Entry 1W6S (X-ray diffraction, 1.20 A resolution); this record covers chains A and C of the 4 polymer chains in the assembly.

Chain A:
Name: Methanol dehydrogenase subunit 1
From: Methylobacterium extorquens
Notes: EC 1.1.99.8
UniProt: P16027 (DHM1_METEX); residues 1-599 here correspond to UniProt positions 28-626 (UniProt number = residue number + 27)
Sequence (599 residues; row label = number of the first residue in the row):
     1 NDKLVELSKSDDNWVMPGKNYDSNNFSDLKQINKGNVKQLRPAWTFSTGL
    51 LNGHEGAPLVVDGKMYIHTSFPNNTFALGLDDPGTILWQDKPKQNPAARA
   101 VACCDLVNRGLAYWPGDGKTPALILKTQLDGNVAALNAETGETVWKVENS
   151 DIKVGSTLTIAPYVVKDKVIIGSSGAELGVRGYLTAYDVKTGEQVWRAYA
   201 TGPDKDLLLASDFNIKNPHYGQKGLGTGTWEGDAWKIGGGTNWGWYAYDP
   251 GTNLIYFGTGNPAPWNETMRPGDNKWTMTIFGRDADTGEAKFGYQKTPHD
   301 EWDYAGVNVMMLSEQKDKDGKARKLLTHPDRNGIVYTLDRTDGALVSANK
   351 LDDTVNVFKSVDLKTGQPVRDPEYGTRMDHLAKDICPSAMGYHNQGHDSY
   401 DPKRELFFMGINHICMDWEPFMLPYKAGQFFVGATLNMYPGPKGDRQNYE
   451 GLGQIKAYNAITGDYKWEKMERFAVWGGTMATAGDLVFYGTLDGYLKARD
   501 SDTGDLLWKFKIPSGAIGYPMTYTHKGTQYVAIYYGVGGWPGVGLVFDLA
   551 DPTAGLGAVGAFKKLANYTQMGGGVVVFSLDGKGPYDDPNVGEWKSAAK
Disordered / not traced: 597-599
Sequence notes: conflict K426 (Arg453 in P16027)
Curated features (UniProtKB/Swiss-Prot):
  - active site: D303 (Proton acceptor)
  - binding site (Ca(2+)): E177, N261
Cystine bridges: C103-C104, C386-C415
Ion coordination: Ca2+: E177, N261 (together with pyrroloquinoline quinone)
Small-molecule neighbours: pyrroloquinoline quinone (PQQ): E55, C103, C104, V107, R109, T159, S174, G175, A176, E177, T241, W243, N261, D303, A305, R331, N394, Q395, W476, G539, W540, P541
What the authors report for this chain:
  - catalytic residues: D303 (citing earlier work)
  - binding site for pyrroloquinoline quinone: C103, C104, W243
  - contacts within the chain: N261-D303 (hydrogen bond)
  - Ca2+ coordination: E177

Chain C:
Name: Methanol dehydrogenase subunit 1
From: Methylobacterium extorquens
Notes: EC 1.1.99.8
UniProt: P16027 (DHM1_METEX); residues 2001-2599 here correspond to UniProt positions 28-626 (UniProt number = residue number - 1973)
Sequence (599 residues; row label = number of the first residue in the row):
  2001 NDKLVELSKSDDNWVMPGKNYDSNNFSDLKQINKGNVKQLRPAWTFSTGL
  2051 LNGHEGAPLVVDGKMYIHTSFPNNTFALGLDDPGTILWQDKPKQNPAARA
  2101 VACCDLVNRGLAYWPGDGKTPALILKTQLDGNVAALNAETGETVWKVENS
  2151 DIKVGSTLTIAPYVVKDKVIIGSSGAELGVRGYLTAYDVKTGEQVWRAYA
  2201 TGPDKDLLLASDFNIKNPHYGQKGLGTGTWEGDAWKIGGGTNWGWYAYDP
  2251 GTNLIYFGTGNPAPWNETMRPGDNKWTMTIFGRDADTGEAKFGYQKTPHD
  2301 EWDYAGVNVMMLSEQKDKDGKARKLLTHPDRNGIVYTLDRTDGALVSANK
  2351 LDDTVNVFKSVDLKTGQPVRDPEYGTRMDHLAKDICPSAMGYHNQGHDSY
  2401 DPKRELFFMGINHICMDWEPFMLPYKAGQFFVGATLNMYPGPKGDRQNYE
  2451 GLGQIKAYNAITGDYKWEKMERFAVWGGTMATAGDLVFYGTLDGYLKARD
  2501 SDTGDLLWKFKIPSGAIGYPMTYTHKGTQYVAIYYGVGGWPGVGLVFDLA
  2551 DPTAGLGAVGAFKKLANYTQMGGGVVVFSLDGKGPYDDPNVGEWKSAAK
Disordered / not traced: 2598-2599
Sequence notes: conflict K2426 (Arg453 in P16027)
Curated features (UniProtKB/Swiss-Prot):
  - active site: D2303 (Proton acceptor)
  - binding site (Ca(2+)): E2177, N2261
Cystine bridges: C2103-C2104, C2386-C2415
Ion coordination: Ca2+: E2177, N2261 (together with pyrroloquinoline quinone)
Small-molecule neighbours: pyrroloquinoline quinone (PQQ): E2055, C2103, C2104, V2107, R2109, T2159, S2174, G2175, A2176, E2177, T2241, W2243, N2261, D2303, A2305, R2331, N2394, Q2395, W2476, G2539, W2540, P2541

How chain A and chain C interact:
Residue-residue contacts - 89 pairs, chain A then chain C:
  K38(A) - D2587(C)  hydrogen bond (side chain-backbone)
  R41(A) - R2041(C)
  R41(A) - D2581(C)  salt bridge
  P42(A) - R2041(C)
  P42(A) - P2042(C)
  P42(A) - F2510(C)
  A43(A) - F2510(C)
  W44(A) - F2510(C)
  W44(A) - K2511(C)
  T45(A) - K2511(C)  hydrogen bond (side chain-backbone)
  T45(A) - I2512(C)
  T45(A) - P2513(C)
  F46(A) - P2513(C)
  S47(A) - P2513(C)  hydrogen bond (backbone-backbone)
  S47(A) - Q2570(C)
  S47(A) - M2571(C)  hydrogen bond (side chain-backbone)
  S47(A) - G2572(C)
  G49(A) - L2051(C)
  G49(A) - M2571(C)  hydrogen bond (backbone-backbone)
  L51(A) - G2049(C)
  L51(A) - L2051(C)  hydrophobic
  F76(A) - Q2570(C)
  G84(A) - K2511(C)
  G84(A) - Y2568(C)
  T85(A) - N2567(C)
  T85(A) - Y2568(C)
  I86(A) - A2566(C)
  I86(A) - N2567(C)  hydrogen bond (backbone-backbone)
  Q89(A) - A2566(C)  hydrogen bond (side chain-backbone)
  Q89(A) - Q2570(C)
  K91(A) - Q2570(C)  hydrogen bond
  K443(A) - W2594(C)
  E450(A) - W2594(C)
  G451(A) - W2594(C)
  M470(A) - W2594(C)  hydrophobic
  R472(A) - G2592(C)  hydrogen bond (side chain-backbone)
  R472(A) - E2593(C)
  R472(A) - W2594(C)
  Y495(A) - Y2586(C)  hydrogen bond
  K497(A) - E2593(C)  salt bridge
  L506(A) - P2589(C)
  L506(A) - N2590(C)
  L506(A) - E2593(C)
  K509(A) - Y2586(C)
  K509(A) - P2589(C)  hydrogen bond (side chain-backbone)
  K509(A) - V2591(C)  hydrogen bond (side chain-backbone)
  K509(A) - E2593(C)  salt bridge
  F510(A) - P2042(C)
  F510(A) - A2043(C)
  F510(A) - W2044(C)
  K511(A) - T2045(C)  hydrogen bond (backbone-side chain)
  K511(A) - G2084(C)
  I512(A) - T2045(C)
  P513(A) - T2045(C)
  P513(A) - F2046(C)
  P513(A) - S2047(C)  hydrogen bond (backbone-backbone)
  P513(A) - Y2535(C)
  Y535(A) - P2513(C)
  A566(A) - I2086(C)
  A566(A) - Q2089(C)  hydrogen bond (backbone-side chain)
  N567(A) - T2085(C)
  N567(A) - I2086(C)  hydrogen bond (backbone-backbone)
  Y568(A) - G2084(C)
  Y568(A) - T2085(C)
  Q570(A) - S2047(C)
  Q570(A) - F2076(C)
  Q570(A) - Q2089(C)
  Q570(A) - K2091(C)  hydrogen bond
  M571(A) - S2047(C)  hydrogen bond (backbone-side chain)
  M571(A) - G2049(C)  hydrogen bond (backbone-backbone)
  G572(A) - S2047(C)
  D581(A) - R2041(C)
  G582(A) - R2041(C)  hydrogen bond (backbone-side chain)
  Y586(A) - Y2495(C)  hydrogen bond
  Y586(A) - K2509(C)
  D587(A) - R2041(C)  salt bridge
  P589(A) - L2506(C)
  P589(A) - K2509(C)
  V591(A) - K2509(C)  hydrogen bond (backbone-side chain)
  G592(A) - R2472(C)  hydrogen bond (backbone-side chain)
  E593(A) - R2472(C)
  E593(A) - K2497(C)  salt bridge
  E593(A) - L2506(C)
  E593(A) - K2509(C)  salt bridge
  W594(A) - K2443(C)
  W594(A) - E2450(C)
  W594(A) - G2451(C)
  W594(A) - M2470(C)  hydrophobic
  W594(A) - R2472(C)
Also at the interface, not in a pair above, chain A (56 interface residues in all): T48, L50, G444, D445, E471, L507, W508, S514, T569, K583, N590
Also at the interface, not in a pair above, chain C (54 interface residues in all): T2048, L2050, G2444, D2445, E2471, L2507, W2508, S2514, T2569, G2582

Summary:
56 residues of chain A face 54 of chain C across their interface, with 23 hydrogen bonds and 6 salt bridges.
Among the polar pairs are R41(A)-D2581(C), K497(A)-E2593(C) and K509(A)-E2593(C). Chain A binds
pyrroloquinoline quinone. From the paper: the catalytic residue D303(A); a binding site for pyrroloquinoline
quinone at C103(A), C104(A) and W243(A).
Chain A and chain C are both Methanol dehydrogenase subunit 1 (Methylobacterium extorquens); the structure,
The high resolution structure of methanol dehydrogenase from methylobacterium extorquens, was determined by
X-ray diffraction.
